Entry 8YQZ (electron microscopy, 2.78 A resolution); this record covers chains A and G of the 10 polymer chains in the assembly.

# Chain A
Name: DNA-directed RNA polymerase subunit
From: African swine fever virus
Notes: EC 2.7.7.6
UniProtKB: A0A3S7XUW7 (A0A3S7XUW7_ASF); residues 1-1450 here = UniProt positions 1-1450
Sequence (1450 residues; row label = number of the first residue in the row):
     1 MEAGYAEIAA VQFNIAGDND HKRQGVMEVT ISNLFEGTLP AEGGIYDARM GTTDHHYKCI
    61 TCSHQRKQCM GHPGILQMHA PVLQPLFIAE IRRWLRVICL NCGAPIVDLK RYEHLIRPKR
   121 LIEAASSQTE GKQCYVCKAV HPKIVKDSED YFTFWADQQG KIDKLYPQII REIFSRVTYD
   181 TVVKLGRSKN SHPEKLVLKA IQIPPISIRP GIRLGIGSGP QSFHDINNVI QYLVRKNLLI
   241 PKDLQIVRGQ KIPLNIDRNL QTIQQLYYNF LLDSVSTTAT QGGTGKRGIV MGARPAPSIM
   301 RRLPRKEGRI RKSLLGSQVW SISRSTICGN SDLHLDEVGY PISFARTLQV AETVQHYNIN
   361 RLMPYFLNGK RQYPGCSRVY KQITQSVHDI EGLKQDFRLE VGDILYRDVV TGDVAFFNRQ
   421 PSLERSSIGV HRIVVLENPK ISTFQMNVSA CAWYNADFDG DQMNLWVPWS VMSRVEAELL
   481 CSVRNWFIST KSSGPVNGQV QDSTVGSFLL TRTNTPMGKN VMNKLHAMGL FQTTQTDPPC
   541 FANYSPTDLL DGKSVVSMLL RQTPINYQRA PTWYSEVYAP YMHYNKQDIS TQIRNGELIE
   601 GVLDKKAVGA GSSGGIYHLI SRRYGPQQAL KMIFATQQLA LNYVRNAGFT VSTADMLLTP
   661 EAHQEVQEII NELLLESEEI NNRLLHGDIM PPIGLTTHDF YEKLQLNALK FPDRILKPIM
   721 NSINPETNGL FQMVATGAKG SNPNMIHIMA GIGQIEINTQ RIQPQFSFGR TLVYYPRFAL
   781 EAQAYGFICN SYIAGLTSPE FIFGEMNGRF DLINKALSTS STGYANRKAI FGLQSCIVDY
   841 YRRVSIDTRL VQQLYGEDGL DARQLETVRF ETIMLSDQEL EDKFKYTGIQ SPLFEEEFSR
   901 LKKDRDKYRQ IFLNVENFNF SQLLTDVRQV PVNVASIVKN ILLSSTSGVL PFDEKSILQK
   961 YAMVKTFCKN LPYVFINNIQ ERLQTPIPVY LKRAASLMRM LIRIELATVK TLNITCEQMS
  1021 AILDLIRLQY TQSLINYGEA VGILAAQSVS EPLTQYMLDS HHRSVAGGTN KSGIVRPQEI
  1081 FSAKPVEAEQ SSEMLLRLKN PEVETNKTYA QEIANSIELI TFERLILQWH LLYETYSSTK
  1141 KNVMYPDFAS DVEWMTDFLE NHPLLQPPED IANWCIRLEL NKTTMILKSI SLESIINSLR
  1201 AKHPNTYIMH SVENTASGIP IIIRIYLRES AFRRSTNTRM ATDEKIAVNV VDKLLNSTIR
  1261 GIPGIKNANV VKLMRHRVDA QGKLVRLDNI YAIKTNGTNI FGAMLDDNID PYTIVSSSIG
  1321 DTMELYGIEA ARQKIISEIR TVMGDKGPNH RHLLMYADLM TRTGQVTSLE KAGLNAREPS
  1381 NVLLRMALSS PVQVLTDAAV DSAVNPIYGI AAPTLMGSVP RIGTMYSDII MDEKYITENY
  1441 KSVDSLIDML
Unresolved in the structure: 1, 213-223, 276-296, 1057-1072, 1133-1142, 1213-1220, 1443-1450
Metal / ion sites: Zn2+: Cys-59, Cys-62, Cys-69, His-72; Mg2+: Asp-457, Asp-459, Asp-461
Reported in the primary citation:
  - binding site for the 8-nt DNA strand: Arg-305, Lys-306

# Chain G
Name: C122R
From: African swine fever virus
UniProtKB: A0A0A1DYD1 (A0A0A1DYD1_ASF); residue numbers follow UniProt; this construct covers 1-105
Sequence (105 residues; row label = number of the first residue in the row):
     1 MKICKACSSC MVRTYVDGNI IFRCSCGESV QGDSQNLLVS SKVYHTGEME DKYKIFIKNA
    61 PFDPTNCQIK KDCPNCHLDY LTQICIGSQK IIILVCRCGY MSNRG
Unresolved in the structure: 1-46
Metal / ion sites: Zn2+: Cys-73, Cys-76, Cys-96, Cys-98

# How chain A and chain G interact
Contacting residue pairs - 23 pairs, chain A then chain G:
  Leu-684(A) with Lys-90(G); Ile-92(G)
  Thr-696(A) with Ser-88(G), hydrogen bond (side chain-backbone); Gln-89(G)
  Thr-697(A) with Ser-88(G); Gln-89(G), hydrogen bond; Lys-90(G)
  His-698(A) with Ser-88(G), hydrogen bond (backbone-backbone); Lys-90(G)
  Tyr-701(A) with Lys-90(G)
  Phe-768(A) with Phe-56(G), hydrophobic
  Pro-776(A) with Thr-65(G)
  Arg-777(A) with Phe-56(G); Asp-63(G), salt bridge; Thr-65(G), hydrogen bond (backbone-backbone); Asn-66(G), hydrogen bond; Cys-67(G), hydrogen bond (backbone-backbone)
  Phe-778(A) with Phe-56(G), hydrophobic; Cys-67(G); Gln-83(G), hydrogen bond (backbone-side chain); Ile-84(G), hydrophobic; Cys-85(G)
  Leu-780(A) with Gln-83(G)
Also at the interface, not in a pair above, chain A (12 interface residues in all): Leu-685, Arg-770
Also at the interface, not in a pair above, chain G (14 interface residues in all): Ile-69, Ile-86

# In short
Chain A and chain G form an interface of 12 and 14 residues respectively; the contacts include 7 hydrogen
bonds and 1 salt bridge. Polar contacts include Arg-777(A)/Asp-63(G), Thr-696(A)/Ser-88(G) and
Thr-697(A)/Gln-89(G). The Zn2+ site is built by Cys-59(A), Cys-62(A), Cys-69(A) and His-72(A). The paper
reports a binding site for the 8-nt DNA strand at Arg-305(A) and Lys-306(A).
Chain A is DNA-directed RNA polymerase subunit and chain G is C122R, both from African swine fever virus; the
structure, African swine fever virus RNA Polymerase--DNA complex, was determined by electron microscopy
together with 8YQT, 8YQU, 8YQV, 8YQW, 8YQX and 8YQY from the same study.
